4PZE - chain A; structure by X-ray diffraction, 2.70 A resolution.

[Chain A]
Name: 3-Hydroxyacyl-CoA dehydrogenase
Source organism: Ralstonia eutropha H16
Notes: EC 1.1.1.35
Reference sequence: Q0KEY8 (Q0KEY8_CUPNH); residue numbers follow UniProt; this construct covers 1-284
Amino-acid sequence (284 residues; row label = number of the first residue in the row):
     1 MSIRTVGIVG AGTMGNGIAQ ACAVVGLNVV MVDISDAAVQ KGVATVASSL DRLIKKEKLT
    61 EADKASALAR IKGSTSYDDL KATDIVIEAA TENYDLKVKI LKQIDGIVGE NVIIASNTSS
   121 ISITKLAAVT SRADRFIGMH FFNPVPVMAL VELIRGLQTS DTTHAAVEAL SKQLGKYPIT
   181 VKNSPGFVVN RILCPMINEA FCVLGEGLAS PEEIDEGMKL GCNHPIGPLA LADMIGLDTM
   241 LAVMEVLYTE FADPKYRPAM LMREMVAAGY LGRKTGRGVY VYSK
Disordered / not traced: 1
Ligand contacts: acetoacetyl-coenzyme A (CAA): S119, F142, N143, M148, N190, L193, G221, C222, N223, P225, I226, L231, I235, T239, V243

[Overview]
Ligands of chain A: acetoacetyl-coenzyme A.
Chain A is 3-Hydroxyacyl-CoA dehydrogenase (Ralstonia eutropha H16); the structure, Crystal structure of
(S)-3-hydroxybutyryl-CoA dehydrogenase PaaH1 in complex with acetoacetyl-CoA, was determined by X-ray
diffraction, deposited together with 4PZC and 4PZD.
